PDB entry 3G8U | X-ray diffraction, 1.90 A resolution | chains B and D of the 4 polymer chains in the assembly

== Chain B ==
Molecule: Glucocorticoid receptor
Source organism: Rattus norvegicus
Reference sequence: P06536 (GCR_RAT); residues 440-525 here = UniProt positions 440-525
Sequence (90 residues; row label = number of the first residue in the row):
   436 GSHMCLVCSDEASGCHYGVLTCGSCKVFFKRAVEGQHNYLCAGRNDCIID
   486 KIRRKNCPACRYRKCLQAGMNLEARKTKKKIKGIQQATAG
Disordered / not traced: 436-438, 511-525
Construct notes: expression tag (436-439)
Ion coordination: Zn2+ site 1: Cys440, Cys443, Cys457, Cys460; Zn2+ site 2: Cys476, Cys482, Cys492, Cys495
From the paper describing this entry:
  - binding site for the 16-nt DNA strand: Lys465, Tyr474
  - contacts within the chain: Lys465-Glu469
  - mutagenesis - R510A, K514A: decreased binding to DNA
  - mutagenesis - K514A: unchanged signaling
  - mutagenesis - H472A, R510A: increased signaling
  - mutagenesis - H472R: decreased signaling
  - mutagenesis - G470A, N473A: decreased signaling in response to Pal
  - mutagenesis - G470A: decreased signaling in response to Tat

== Chain D ==
Molecule: 16-nt DNA strand
Sequence (16 nucleotides; row label = number of the first residue in the row):
     1 TGGAACCCAATGTTCT

== How chain B and chain D interact ==
Residue-residue contacts (10):
  Cys450(B) with DT1(D), phosphate contact; DG2(D), phosphate contact
  His451(B) with DG2(D), salt bridge to the phosphate
  Tyr452(B) with DG2(D), hydrogen bond to the phosphate; DG3(D), hydrogen bond to the phosphate
  Lys461(B) with DG2(D), base contact; DG3(D), hydrogen bond to the base
  Lys465(B) with DG3(D), salt bridge to the phosphate
  Arg466(B) with DA5(D), base contact; DC6(D), base contact
Other interface residues (no listed pair), chain B (7 interface residues in all): Lys490
Other interface residues (no listed pair), chain D (7 interface residues in all): DA4, DA10

== Overview ==
Chain B and chain D each contribute 7 residues to their interface; the contacts include 3 hydrogen bonds and 2
salt bridges. Among the polar pairs are Lys461(B)-DG3(D), Tyr452(B)-DG2(D) and Tyr452(B)-DG3(D). The paper
reports a binding site for the 16-nt DNA strand at Lys465(B) and Tyr474(B); R510A and K514A of chain B reduce
binding to DNA; 6 substitutions were tested in all.
Here chain B is Glucocorticoid receptor (Rattus norvegicus) and chain D is a 16-nt DNA strand. Entry 3G8U (DNA
binding domain:GilZ 16bp complex-5) was determined by X-ray diffraction, deposited together with 3FYL, 3G6P,
3G6Q, 3G6R, 3G6T, 3G6U and 8 further entries.
